PDB entry 5BMV | X-ray diffraction, 2.50 A resolution | chains B and C of the 6 polymer chains in the assembly

Chain B:
Molecule: Tubulin beta chain
Source organism: Sus scrofa
UniProtKB: P02554 (TBB_PIG); the author numbering skips numbers that UniProt does not, so the offset changes along the chain: 1-42 = UniProt 1-42; 45-360 = UniProt 43-358; 369-455 = UniProt 359-445
Chain sequence (445 residues; numbered 1 to 455; 10 numbers in that range are skipped by the numbering (no residue carries them; nothing is unmodelled there); the number before each row is that of its first residue):
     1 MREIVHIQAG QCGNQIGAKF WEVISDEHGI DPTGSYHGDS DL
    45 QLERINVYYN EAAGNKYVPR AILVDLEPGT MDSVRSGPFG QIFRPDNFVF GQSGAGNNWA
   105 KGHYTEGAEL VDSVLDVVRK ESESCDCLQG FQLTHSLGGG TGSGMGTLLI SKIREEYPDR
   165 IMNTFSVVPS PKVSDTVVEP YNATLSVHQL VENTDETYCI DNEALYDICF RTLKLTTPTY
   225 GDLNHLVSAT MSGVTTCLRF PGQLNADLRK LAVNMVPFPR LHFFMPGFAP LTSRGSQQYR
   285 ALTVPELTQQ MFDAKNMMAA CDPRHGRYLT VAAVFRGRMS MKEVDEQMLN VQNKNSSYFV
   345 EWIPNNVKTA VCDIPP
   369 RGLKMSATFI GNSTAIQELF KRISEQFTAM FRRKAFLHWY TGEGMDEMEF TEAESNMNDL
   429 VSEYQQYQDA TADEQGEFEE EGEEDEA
Unresolved in the structure: 279, 439-455
UniProt features mapped onto this chain:
  - motif: Met1 to Ile4 (MREI motif)
  - binding site (GTP): Gln11, Glu71, Ser140, Gly144, Thr145, Gly146, Asn206, Asn228
  - binding site (Mg(2+)): Glu71
  - modified residue: Ser40 (Phosphoserine), Lys60 (N6-acetyllysine), Ser174 (Phosphoserine), Thr287 (Phosphothreonine), Thr292 (Phosphothreonine), Arg320 (Omega-N-methylarginine), Glu448 (5-glutamyl polyglutamate)
  - cross-link (Glycyl lysine isopeptide (Lys-Gly)): Lys60 (interchain with G-Cter in ubiquitin), Lys326 (interchain with G-Cter in ubiquitin)
Metal / ion sites: Ca2+ near Glu113 (its only coordinating residue here)
Ligand contacts:
  - GDP (guanosine-5'-diphosphate): Gly10, Gln11, Cys12, Gln15, Ile16, Asp69, Asn101, Ser140, Gly142, Gly143, Gly144, Thr145, Gly146, Ser147, Val171, Pro173, Val177, Ser178, Glu183, Asn206, Leu209, Tyr224, Leu227, Asn228
  - vinblastine (VLB; (2alpha,2'beta,3beta,4alpha,5beta)-vincaleukoblastine): Pro175, Lys176, Val177, Ser178, Asp179, Tyr210, Phe214, Thr220, Thr221, Pro222, Thr223, Tyr224, Leu227
Reported in the primary citation:
  - binding site for vinblastine: Asp179

Chain C:
Molecule: Tubulin alpha-1B chain
Source organism: Bos taurus
UniProtKB: P81947 (TBA1B_BOVIN); residue numbers follow UniProt; this construct covers 1-451
Chain sequence (451 residues; row label = number of the first residue in the row):
     1 MRECISIHVG QAGVQIGNAC WELYCLEHGI QPDGQMPSDK TIGGGDDSFN TFFSETGAGK
    61 HVPRAVFVDL EPTVIDEVRT GTYRQLFHPE QLITGKEDAA NNYARGHYTI GKEIIDLVLD
   121 RIRKLADQCT GLQGFLVFHS FGGGTGSGFT SLLMERLSVD YGKKSKLEFS IYPAPQVSTA
   181 VVEPYNSILT THTTLEHSDC AFMVDNEAIY DICRRNLDIE RPTYTNLNRL ISQIVSSITA
   241 SLRFDGALNV DLTEFQTNLV PYPRIHFPLA TYAPVISAEK AYHEQLSVAE ITNACFEPAN
   301 QMVKCDPRHG KYMACCLLYR GDVVPKDVNA AIATIKTKRS IQFVDWCPTG FKVGINYQPP
   361 TVVPGGDLAK VQRAVCMLSN TTAIAEAWAR LDHKFDLMYA KRAFVHWYVG EGMEEGEFSE
   421 AREDMAALEK DYEEVGVDSV EGEGEEEGEE Y
Unresolved in the structure: 441-451
Metal / ion sites: Ca2+: Asp39, Thr41, Gly44, Glu55
Ligand contacts:
  - GTP: Gly10, Gln11, Ala12, Gln15, Ile16, Asp69, Glu71, Asp98, Ala99, Ala100, Asn101, Ser140, Gly142, Gly143, Gly144, Thr145, Gly146, Ile171, Pro173, Val177, Ser178, Thr179, Glu183, Asn206, Tyr224, Leu227, Asn228, Ile231
  - vinblastine (VLB; (2alpha,2'beta,3beta,4alpha,5beta)-vincaleukoblastine): Leu248, Pro325, Lys326, Val328, Asn329, Ile332, Ala333, Lys336, Phe351, Val353, Ile355
Reported in the primary citation:
  - binding site for vinblastine: Asn329

Interface between chain B and chain C:
Contacting residue pairs - 41 pairs, chain B then chain C:
  Gln96(B) with Met1(C); Arg2(C), hydrogen bond (backbone-side chain)
  Ser97(B) with Arg2(C), hydrogen bond (backbone-side chain)
  Gly98(B) with Arg2(C)
  Asn101(B) with Glu254(C)
  Asp179(B) with Asn258(C), hydrogen bond (backbone-side chain); Phe351(C); Lys352(C); Val353(C), hydrogen bond (side chain-backbone)
  Thr180(B) with Asn258(C); Lys352(C)
  Val181(B) with Asn258(C), hydrogen bond (backbone-side chain); Thr349(C)
  Ala397(B) with Trp346(C); Pro348(C)
  Met398(B) with Trp346(C)
  Arg400(B) with Asp345(C), salt bridge; Trp346(C); Ser439(C)
  Arg401(B) with Tyr262(C), hydrogen bond (backbone-side chain); Asp345(C), salt bridge; Trp346(C); Glu434(C), hydrogen bond (side chain-backbone); Val435(C); Val437(C), hydrogen bond (side chain-backbone); Asp438(C); Ser439(C), hydrogen bond
  Lys402(B) with Tyr262(C)
  Ala403(B) with Tyr262(C); Trp346(C), hydrophobic
  Phe404(B) with Thr257(C); Asn258(C); Val260(C); Pro261(C), hydrogen bond (backbone-backbone)
  His406(B) with Val260(C), hydrogen bond (side chain-backbone); Pro261(C); Tyr262(C); Pro263(C)
  Trp407(B) with Gln256(C); Thr257(C), hydrogen bond (side chain-backbone); Val260(C), hydrogen bond (side chain-backbone)
Interface residues without a listed pair, chain B (20 interface residues in all): Glu71, Pro175, Val182, Leu405
Interface residues without a listed pair, chain C (23 interface residues in all): Cys347

In short:
20 residues of chain B face 23 of chain C across their interface, with 13 hydrogen bonds and 2 salt bridges.
Polar pairs include Arg400(B)-Asp345(C), Arg401(B)-Asp345(C) and Gln96(B)-Arg2(C). Vinblastine is bound
between chain B and chain C. Ligands of chain B: GDP. The paper reports a binding site for vinblastine at
Asp179(B) and Asn329(C).
Here chain B is Tubulin beta chain (Sus scrofa) and chain C is Tubulin alpha-1B chain (Bos taurus). Entry 5BMV
(CRYSTAL STRUCTURE OF TUBULIN-STATHMIN-TTL-Vinblastine COMPLEX) was determined by X-ray diffraction together
with 4ZHQ, 4ZI7 and 4ZOL from the same study.
